6O4L - chains B and D of the 4 polymer chains in the assembly; structure by X-ray diffraction, 1.85 A resolution.

== Chain B (and D) ==
Protein: Alpha-aminoadipic semialdehyde dehydrogenase
Organism: Homo sapiens
Notes: EC 1.2.1.31, 1.2.1.3, 1.2.1.8; chain D of this document is another copy of the same molecule, construct and numbering; everything in this record applies to it too
UniProtKB: P49419 (AL7A1_HUMAN); residues 1-511 here correspond to UniProt positions 29-539 (UniProt number = residue number + 28)
Chain sequence (513 residues; each row starts with the number of its first residue; numbers below 1 keep their minus sign (Gly-1 is residue -1)):
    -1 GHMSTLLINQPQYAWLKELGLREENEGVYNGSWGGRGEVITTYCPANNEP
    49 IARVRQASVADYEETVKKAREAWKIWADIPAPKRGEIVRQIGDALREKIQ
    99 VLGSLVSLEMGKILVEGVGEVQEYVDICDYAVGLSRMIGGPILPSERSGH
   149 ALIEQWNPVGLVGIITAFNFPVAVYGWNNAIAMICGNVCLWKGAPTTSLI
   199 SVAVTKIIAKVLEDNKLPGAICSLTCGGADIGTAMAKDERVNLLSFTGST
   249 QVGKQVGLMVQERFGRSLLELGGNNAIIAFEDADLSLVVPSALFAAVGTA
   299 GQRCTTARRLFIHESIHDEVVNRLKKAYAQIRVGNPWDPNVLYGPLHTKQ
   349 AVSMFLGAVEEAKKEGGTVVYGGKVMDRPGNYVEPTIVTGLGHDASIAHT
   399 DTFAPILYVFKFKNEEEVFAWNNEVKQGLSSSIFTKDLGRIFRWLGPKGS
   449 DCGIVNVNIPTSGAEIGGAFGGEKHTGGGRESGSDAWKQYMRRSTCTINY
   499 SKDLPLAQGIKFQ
Not modelled in the structure: -1 to 3, 511 (chain D: -1 to 2)
Sequence notes: expression tag (-1 to 0); engineered mutation Asp399 (Glu427 in P49419)
Small-molecule neighbours: NAD (nicotinamide-adenine-dinucleotide): Ile163, Thr164, Ala165, Phe166, Lys190, Gly191, Ala192, Pro193, Gly225, Gly226, Ala227, Gly230, Thr231, Phe244, Thr245, Gly246, Ser247, Val250, Val254, Gly270, Gly271, Arg301, Cys302, Asp399, Thr400, Phe401, Gln425

== Chain B / chain D interface ==
Pairs across the interface - 152 pairs, chain B then chain D:
  Trp71(B) with Pro445(D)
  Lys72(B) with Lys446(D), hydrogen bond (backbone-side chain)
  Ala75(B) with Pro445(D)
  Asp76(B) with Lys446(D), salt bridge
  Leu141(B) with Gly465(D)
  Ser143(B) with Glu463(D), hydrogen bond
  Glu144(B) with Glu463(D), hydrogen bond (backbone-side chain)
  Arg145(B) with Gly461(D); Glu463(D), salt bridge
  His148(B) with Ile457(D)
  Leu150(B) with Glu463(D)
  Glu152(B) with Ser482(D), hydrogen bond
  Gln153(B) with Leu443(D), hydrogen bond (side chain-backbone)
  Asn155(B) with Leu443(D), hydrogen bond (side chain-backbone); Gly444(D); Pro445(D)
  Pro156(B) with Pro445(D)
  Thr248(B) with Phe262(D)
  Lys252(B) with Glu260(D), salt bridge; Phe262(D)
  Gly255(B) with Gln259(D)
  Leu256(B) with Leu256(D); Gln259(D); Glu260(D)
  Gln259(B) with Gly255(D); Leu256(D); Leu267(D)
  Glu260(B) with Lys252(D), salt bridge; Leu256(D)
  Phe262(B) with Thr248(D); Lys252(D); Leu269(D), hydrophobic; Lys472(D); His473(D)
  Arg264(B) with Glu471(D), salt bridge
  Leu267(B) with Gln259(D)
  Leu269(B) with Phe262(D), hydrophobic
  Asp282(B) with Leu502(D)
  Ser284(B) with Leu502(D)
  Leu285(B) with Asn497(D); Asp501(D); Leu502(D), hydrophobic; Pro503(D)
  Val287(B) with Phe510(D), hydrophobic
  Pro288(B) with Pro503(D), hydrophobic; Phe510(D), hydrophobic
  Leu291(B) with Ile508(D), hydrophobic
  Phe292(B) with Leu504(D); Ala505(D); Gln506(D)
  Arg321(B) with Gln511(D)
  Ala325(B) with Phe510(D), hydrophobic
  Gln328(B) with Ile508(D); Lys509(D), hydrogen bond (side chain-backbone)
  Arg330(B) with Gln506(D), hydrogen bond (side chain-backbone); Gly507(D)
  Leu340(B) with Gln506(D); Ile508(D), hydrophobic
  Leu443(B) with Gln153(D), hydrogen bond (backbone-side chain); Asn155(D), hydrogen bond (backbone-side chain); Cys494(D), hydrophobic; Ile496(D), hydrophobic
  Gly444(B) with Asn155(D); Arg490(D)
  Pro445(B) with Trp71(D); Ala75(D); Asn155(D); Arg490(D)
  Lys446(B) with Trp71(D); Lys72(D), hydrogen bond (side chain-backbone); Asp76(D), salt bridge
  Ser448(B) with Arg490(D), hydrogen bond (backbone-side chain)
  Asp449(B) with Arg490(D)
  Cys450(B) with Ser492(D)
  Gly451(B) with Arg491(D); Ser492(D); Thr493(D), hydrogen bond (backbone-backbone)
  Ile452(B) with Thr493(D)
  Val453(B) with Ser492(D); Thr493(D), hydrogen bond (backbone-backbone); Cys494(D); Thr495(D)
  Asn454(B) with Thr495(D), hydrogen bond (side chain-backbone)
  Val455(B) with Thr495(D), hydrogen bond (backbone-backbone); Ile496(D); Asn497(D), hydrogen bond (backbone-backbone)
  Asn456(B) with Asn497(D), hydrogen bond (backbone-side chain)
  Ile457(B) with Arg145(D); His148(D); Thr495(D)
  Gly461(B) with Arg145(D)
  Ala462(B) with Arg145(D)
  Glu463(B) with Pro142(D); Ser143(D), hydrogen bond; Glu144(D), hydrogen bond (side chain-backbone); Arg145(D), salt bridge; Leu150(D)
  Gly465(B) with Leu141(D)
  Ala467(B) with Arg491(D); Thr493(D), hydrogen bond (backbone-side chain)
  Glu471(B) with Arg264(D), salt bridge
  Lys472(B) with Phe262(D)
  His473(B) with Phe262(D)
  Arg478(B) with Arg491(D), hydrogen bond (side chain-backbone)
  Ser482(B) with Glu152(D), hydrogen bond; Arg491(D), hydrogen bond
  Asp483(B) with Asp483(D); Lys486(D), salt bridge; Arg491(D), salt bridge
  Lys486(B) with Asp483(D), salt bridge; Lys486(D)
  Arg490(B) with Ser448(D), hydrogen bond (side chain-backbone); Asp449(D); Glu471(D)
  Arg491(B) with Gly451(D); Ala467(D); Arg478(D), hydrogen bond (backbone-side chain); Ser482(D), hydrogen bond; Asp483(D), salt bridge
  Ser492(B) with Cys450(D); Gly451(D); Val453(D)
  Thr493(B) with Gly451(D), hydrogen bond (backbone-backbone); Ile452(D); Val453(D), hydrogen bond (backbone-backbone); Ala467(D), hydrogen bond (side chain-backbone)
  Cys494(B) with Leu443(D), hydrophobic; Val453(D)
  Thr495(B) with Val453(D), hydrogen bond (backbone-backbone); Asn454(D), hydrogen bond (backbone-side chain); Val455(D), hydrogen bond (backbone-backbone); Ile457(D)
  Ile496(B) with Val455(D)
  Asn497(B) with Val455(D), hydrogen bond (backbone-backbone); Asn456(D), hydrogen bond (side chain-backbone); Ile457(D)
  Ser499(B) with Leu285(D)
  Lys500(B) with Leu285(D)
  Leu502(B) with Leu285(D), hydrophobic; Pro288(D), hydrophobic; Ser289(D); Asn456(D)
  Leu504(B) with Phe292(D), hydrophobic
  Ala505(B) with Gly461(D); Ala462(D)
  Gln506(B) with Gly117(D); Glu121(D); Ala462(D), hydrogen bond (side chain-backbone); Glu463(D)
  Ile508(B) with Gly117(D)
  Phe510(B) with Phe292(D), hydrophobic; Leu340(D)
Also at the interface, not in a pair above, chain B (88 interface residues in all): Pro139, Pro142, Arg261, Ser289, Glu317, Ile329, Gly466, Gly475, Asp501, Lys509
Also at the interface, not in a pair above, chain D (89 interface residues in all): Ile111, Val113, Glu114, Asp124, Pro156, Gly251, Arg261, Asp282, Leu291, Val295, Ile439, Gly466, Gly475

== Overview ==
88 residues of chain B and 89 residues of chain D are in contact, with 36 hydrogen bonds and 12 salt bridges.
Polar contacts include Asp76(B)-Lys446(D), Arg145(B)-Glu463(D) and Lys252(B)-Glu260(D). Ligands of chain B:
NAD.
Chain B and chain D are both Alpha-aminoadipic semialdehyde dehydrogenase (Homo sapiens); the structure,
Structure of ALDH7A1 mutant E399D complexed with NAD, was determined by X-ray diffraction together with 6O4I,
6O4K and 6U2X from the same study.
